Entry 3OL7 (X-ray diffraction, 2.70 A resolution); this record covers chains A and B of the 4 polymer chains in the assembly.

[Chain A]
Protein: Polymerase
Organism: Human poliovirus 1
Notes: EC 2.7.7.48
Reference sequence: B3VQP5 (B3VQP5_9ENTO); residues 1-461 here correspond to UniProt positions 1749-2209 (UniProt number = residue number + 1748)
Amino-acid sequence (471 residues; row label = number of the first residue in the row):
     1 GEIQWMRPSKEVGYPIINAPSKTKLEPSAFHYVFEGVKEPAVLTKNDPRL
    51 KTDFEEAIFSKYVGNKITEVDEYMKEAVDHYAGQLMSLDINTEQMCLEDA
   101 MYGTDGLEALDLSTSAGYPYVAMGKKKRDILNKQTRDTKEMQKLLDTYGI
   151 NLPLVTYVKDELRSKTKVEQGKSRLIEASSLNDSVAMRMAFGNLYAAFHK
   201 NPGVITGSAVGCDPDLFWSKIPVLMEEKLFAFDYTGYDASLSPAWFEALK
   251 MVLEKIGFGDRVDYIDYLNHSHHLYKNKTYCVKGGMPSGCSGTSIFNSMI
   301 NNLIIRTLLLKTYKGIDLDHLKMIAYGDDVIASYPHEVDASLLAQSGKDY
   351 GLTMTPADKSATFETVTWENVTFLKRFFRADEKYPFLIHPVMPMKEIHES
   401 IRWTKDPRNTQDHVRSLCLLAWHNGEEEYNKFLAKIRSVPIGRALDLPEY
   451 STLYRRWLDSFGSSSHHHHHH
Disordered / not traced: 462-471
Differences from the reference sequence: engineered mutation Asp446 (Leu2194 in B3VQP5); expression tag (462-471)
Ion coordination: Mg2+ site 1: Asp233, Asp328 (shared with 2 residues of chain C); Mg2+ site 2: Tyr234, Asp328 (together with pyrophosphate) (shared with 1 residue of chain C)
Residues lining bound ligands: pyrophosphate (POP): Arg163, Lys167, Arg174, Tyr234, Thr235, Gly236, Tyr237
From the paper describing this entry:
  - Mg2+ coordination: Asp233, Asp328
  - conformationally variable residues (side-chain flip): Asp233, Asp238, Ser288
  - contacts within the chain: Lys61-Asp238, Asp238-Ser288
  - binding site for the 15-nt RNA strand: Ser288, Asn297
  - catalytic residues: Arg174 (proposed by the authors, not directly observed)
  - catalytic residues: Asp233, Asp328
  - binding site for pyrophosphate: Arg174

[Chain B]
Molecule: 26-nt RNA strand
Sequence (26 nucleotides; each row starts with the number of its first residue):
   590 AAGUCUCCAGGUCUCUCGUCCGGAAA
Disordered / not traced: 590-595, 614-615

[How chain A and chain B interact]
Residue-residue contacts - 45 pairs, chain A then chain B:
  Ala19(A) - A598(B)  base contact
  Pro20(A) - A598(B)  base contact
  Pro20(A) - G599(B)  base contact
  Lys22(A) - G599(B)  hydrogen bond to the base
  Lys24(A) - A598(B)  salt bridge to the phosphate
  Lys24(A) - G599(B)  base contact
  Leu43(A) - G599(B)  base contact
  Glu108(A) - U603(B)  phosphate contact
  Leu110(A) - C602(B)  phosphate contact
  Asp111(A) - U601(B)  phosphate contact
  Thr114(A) - G600(B)  phosphate contact
  Thr114(A) - U601(B)  hydrogen bond to the phosphate
  Ser115(A) - G599(B)  hydrogen bond to the phosphate
  Ser115(A) - G600(B)  hydrogen bond to the phosphate
  Lys127(A) - U601(B)  salt bridge to the phosphate
  Tyr157(A) - G599(B)  sugar contact
  Lys159(A) - G600(B)  hydrogen bond to the base
  Asp160(A) - G599(B)  base contact
  Ile176(A) - G599(B)  sugar contact
  Ile176(A) - G600(B)  base contact
  Glu177(A) - G600(B)  sugar contact
  Ala178(A) - G600(B)  sugar contact
  Ser179(A) - G600(B)  hydrogen bond to the sugar
  Arg188(A) - C602(B)  salt bridge to the phosphate
  His199(A) - C602(B)  phosphate contact
  His199(A) - U603(B)  salt bridge to the phosphate
  Val210(A) - U603(B)  sugar contact
  Gly211(A) - U603(B)  hydrogen bond to the sugar
  Gly211(A) - C604(B)  sugar contact
  Cys212(A) - U603(B)  sugar contact
  Cys212(A) - C604(B)  sugar contact
  Asp213(A) - C604(B)  hydrogen bond to the sugar
  Asp213(A) - U605(B)  sugar contact
  Ser288(A) - G600(B)  base contact
  Gly289(A) - G600(B)  hydrogen bond to the sugar
  Gly289(A) - U601(B)  sugar contact
  Cys290(A) - U601(B)  hydrogen bond to the sugar
  Ser291(A) - U601(B)  sugar contact
  Gly292(A) - U601(B)  hydrogen bond to the sugar
  Thr293(A) - U601(B)  base contact
  Tyr326(A) - U603(B)  sugar contact
  Asp412(A) - G607(B)  sugar contact
  Arg415(A) - C606(B)  sugar contact
  Leu419(A) - U605(B)  sugar contact
  Leu419(A) - C606(B)  sugar contact
Interface residues without a listed pair, chain A (42 interface residues in all): Asn18, Ser21, Gly106, Val121, Ser184, Pro214, Ser294, Ser416

[Summary]
42 residues of chain A face 10 of chain B across their interface, with 11 hydrogen bonds and 4 salt bridges.
Polar pairs include Lys22(A)-G599(B), Lys159(A)-G600(B) and Ser179(A)-G600(B). Bound to chain A:
pyrophosphate. The paper reports catalytic residues Arg174(A), Asp233(A) and Asp328(A); a binding site for the
15-nt RNA strand at Ser288(A) and Asn297(A).
Chain A is Polymerase (Human poliovirus 1) and chain B is a 26-nt RNA strand; the structure, Poliovirus
polymerase elongation complex with CTP, was determined by X-ray diffraction (same publication as 3OL6, 3OL8,
3OL9, 3OLA and 3OLB).
